1MK8 - chain A; structure by X-ray diffraction, 1.65 A resolution.

Chain A:
Molecule: Cytochrome c Peroxidase
Source organism: Saccharomyces cerevisiae
Notes: EC 1.11.1.5
UniProt: P00431 (CCPR_YEAST); residues 1-294 here correspond to UniProt positions 68-361 (UniProt number = residue number + 67)
Amino-acid sequence (294 residues; each row starts with the number of its first residue):
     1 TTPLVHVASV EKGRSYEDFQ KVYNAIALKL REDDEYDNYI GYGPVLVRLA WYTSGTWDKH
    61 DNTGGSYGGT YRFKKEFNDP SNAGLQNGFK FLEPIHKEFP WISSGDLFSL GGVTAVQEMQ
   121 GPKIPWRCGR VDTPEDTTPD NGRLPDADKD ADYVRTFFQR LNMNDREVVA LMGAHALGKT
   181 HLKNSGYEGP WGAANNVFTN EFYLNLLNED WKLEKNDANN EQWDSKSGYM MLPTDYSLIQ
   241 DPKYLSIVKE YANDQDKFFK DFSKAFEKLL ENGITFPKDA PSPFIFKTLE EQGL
Differences from the reference sequence: engineered mutation Tyr52 (His119 in P00431)
Swiss-Prot annotation at these positions:
  - active site: Trp191 (Tryptophan radical intermediate)
  - binding site (heme b): His175
  - site: Arg48 (Transition state stabilizer)
  - modified residue: Tyr153 (Phosphotyrosine)
Metal / ion sites: heme Fe near His175 (its only coordinating residue here)
Residues lining bound ligands: heme (HEM): Pro44, Val45, Val47, Arg48, Trp51, Tyr52, Pro145, Asp146, Ala147, Val154, Phe158, Leu171, Met172, Ala174, His175, Leu177, Gly178, Lys179, Thr180, His181, Asn184, Ser185, Tyr187, Trp191, Leu232, Thr234, Phe262, Phe266
What the authors report for this chain:
  - contacts within the chain: Trp51-Tyr52
  - conformationally variable residues (side-chain flip): Arg48
  - catalytic residues: Arg48 (citing earlier work)

Overview:
Bound to chain A: heme. From UniProt: active-site residue Trp191 and heme b-binding residue His175. The paper
reports the catalytic residue Arg48; conformational variability at Arg48.
Chain A is Cytochrome c Peroxidase (Saccharomyces cerevisiae); the structure, Crystal Structure of a Mutant
Cytochrome c Peroxidase showing a Novel Trp-Tyr Covalent Cross-link, was determined by X-ray diffraction,
deposited together with 1MKQ, 1MKR and 1ML2.
